PDB entry 8EN1 | X-ray diffraction, 2.40 A resolution | chains B and C of the 4 polymer chains in the assembly

# Chain B
Molecule: GII.4 P domain
Reference sequence: K4LM89 (K4LM89_9CALI); numbering as in UniProt (aligned over 224-540)
Sequence (317 residues; row label = number of the first residue in the row):
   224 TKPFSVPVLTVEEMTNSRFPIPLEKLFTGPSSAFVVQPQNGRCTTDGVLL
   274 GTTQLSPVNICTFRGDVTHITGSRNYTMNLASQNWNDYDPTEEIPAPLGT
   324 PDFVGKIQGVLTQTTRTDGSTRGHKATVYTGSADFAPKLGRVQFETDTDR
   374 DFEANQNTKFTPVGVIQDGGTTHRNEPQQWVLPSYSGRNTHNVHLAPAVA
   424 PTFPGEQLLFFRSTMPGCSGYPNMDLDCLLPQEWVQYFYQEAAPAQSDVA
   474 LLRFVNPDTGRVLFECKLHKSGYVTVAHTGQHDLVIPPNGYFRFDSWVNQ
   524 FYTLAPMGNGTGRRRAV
Unresolved in the structure: 531-540

# Chain C
Molecule: Nanobody 30
Source organism: Vicugna pacos
Notes: antibody fragment or engineered binder
Sequence (135 residues; row label = number of the first residue in the row):
     1 QVQLQESGGGLVQAGGSLNLACVSSGRTFSTWLMGWFRQAPGKEREFVAS
    51 IDWRSSSTTYADSVKGRFTISRDNAKNTMYLQMTGLKPEDTAVYYCASDR
   101 DHYSGTYYGRRFVEEYDYWGQGTQVTVSSHHHHHH
Unresolved in the structure: 135
Cystine bridges: Cys22-Cys96

# Chain B / chain C interface
Residue-residue contacts (15; chain B residue first):
  Gly288(B) - Tyr108(C)
  Asp289(B) - Tyr108(C)
  Trp308(B) - Tyr107(C)
  Trp308(B) - Tyr108(C)  hydrogen bond (backbone-backbone)
  Asn309(B) - Ser104(C)  hydrogen bond
  Asn309(B) - Thr106(C)
  Asn309(B) - Tyr107(C)
  Asp310(B) - Thr106(C)  hydrogen bond (backbone-backbone)
  Asp310(B) - Tyr108(C)
  Asp310(B) - Arg110(C)  salt bridge
  Arg339(B) - Phe112(C)
  Arg339(B) - Glu114(C)
  Arg339(B) - Glu115(C)  salt bridge
  Thr340(B) - Glu114(C)
  Asn380(B) - Tyr108(C)  hydrogen bond
Interface residues without a listed pair, chain B (11 interface residues in all): Ala304, Asn378, Gln379
From the paper, about this interface:
  - residue pairs: Asp310(B)-Arg110(C) (salt bridge), Arg339(B)-Glu115(C) (salt bridge)
  - epitope / paratope residues, chain B: Asp310(B), Arg339(B)
  - epitope / paratope residues, chain C: Arg110(C), Glu115(C)

# In short
11 residues of chain B face 8 of chain C across their interface, with 4 hydrogen bonds and 2 salt bridges.
Among the polar pairs are Asp310(B)-Arg110(C), Arg339(B)-Glu115(C) and Asn309(B)-Ser104(C). The paper
describes salt bridges between Asp310(B) and Arg110(C) and Arg339(B) and Glu115(C). The paper reports
epitope/paratope residues Asp310(B), Arg339(B) and Arg110(C) among others.
Here chain B is GII.4 P domain and chain C is Nanobody 30 (Vicugna pacos). Entry 8EN1 (Structure of GII.4
norovirus in complex with Nanobody 30) was determined by X-ray diffraction (same publication as 8EMY, 8EMZ,
8EN0, 8EN2, 8EN3, 8EN4, 8EN5 and 8EN6).
